PDB entry 5C3O | X-ray diffraction, 2.30 A resolution | chain A

# Chain A
Name: Thymine dioxygenase
From: Neurospora crassa
Reference sequence: Q7RYZ9 (Q7RYZ9_NEUCR); residues 1-299 here = UniProt positions 1-299
Amino-acid sequence (309 residues; row label = number of the first residue in the row; numbers below 1 keep their minus sign (Gly-1 is residue -1)):
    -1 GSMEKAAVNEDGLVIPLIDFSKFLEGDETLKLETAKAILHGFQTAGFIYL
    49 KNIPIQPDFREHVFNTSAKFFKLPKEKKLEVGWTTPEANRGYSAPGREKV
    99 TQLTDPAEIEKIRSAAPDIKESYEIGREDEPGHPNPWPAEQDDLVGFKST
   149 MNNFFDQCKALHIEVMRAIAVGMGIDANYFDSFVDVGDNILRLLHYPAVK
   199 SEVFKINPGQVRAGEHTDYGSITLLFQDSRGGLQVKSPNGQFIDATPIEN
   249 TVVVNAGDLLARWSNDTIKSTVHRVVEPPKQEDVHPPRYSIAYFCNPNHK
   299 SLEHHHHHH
Disordered / not traced: 95-116, 198-207, 278-282, 296-307
Differences from the reference sequence: expression tag (-1 to 0, 300-307)
Modified residues: Mse1, Mse149, Mse164, Mse171 (selenomethionine; parent Met)
Metal / ion sites: Ca2+ near Asp216 (its only coordinating residue here)
Reported in the primary citation:
  - Ca2+ coordination: His214, Asp216, His271

# Overview
The paper reports Ca2+ coordination by His214, Asp216 and His271.
Chain A is Thymine dioxygenase (Neurospora crassa); the structure, Crystal structure of the C-terminal
truncated Neurospora crassa T7H (NcT7HdeltaC) in apo form, was determined by X-ray diffraction together with
5C3P, 5C3Q, 5C3R and 5C3S from the same study.
